PDB entry 7B2C | X-ray diffraction, 1.80 A resolution | chains B and E of the 6 polymer chains in the assembly

Chain B (and E):
Protein: Ethyl-Coenzyme M reductase beta subunit
Organism: Candidatus Ethanoperedens thermophilum
Notes: EC 2.8.4.1; engineered mutation(s): wild-type; chain E of this document is another copy of the same molecule, construct and numbering; everything in this record applies to it too
Sequence (467 residues; each row starts with the number of its first residue):
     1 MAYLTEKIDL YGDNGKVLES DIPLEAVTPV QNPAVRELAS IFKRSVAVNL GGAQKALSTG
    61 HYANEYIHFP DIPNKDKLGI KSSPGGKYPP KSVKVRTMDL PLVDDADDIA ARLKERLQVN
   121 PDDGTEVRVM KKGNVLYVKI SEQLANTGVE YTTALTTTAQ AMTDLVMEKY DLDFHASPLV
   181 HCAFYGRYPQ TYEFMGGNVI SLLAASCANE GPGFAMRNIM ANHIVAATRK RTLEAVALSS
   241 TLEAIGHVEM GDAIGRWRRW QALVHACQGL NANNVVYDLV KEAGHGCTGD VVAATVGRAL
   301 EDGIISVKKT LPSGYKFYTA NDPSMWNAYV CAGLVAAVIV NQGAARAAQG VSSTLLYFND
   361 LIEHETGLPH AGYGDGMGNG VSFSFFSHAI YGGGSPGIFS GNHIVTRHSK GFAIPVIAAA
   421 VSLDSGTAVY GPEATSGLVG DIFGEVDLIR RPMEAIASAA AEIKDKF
Not modelled in the structure: 1
Ion coordination: K+ site 1: Glu115, Gln118; K+ site 2: Asn146 (shared with Asn146(E) of chain E); K+ site 3: Ser201, Leu203; K+ site 4 near Ser324 (its only coordinating residue here)
Small-molecule neighbours:
  - 1-thioethanesulfonic acid (COM): Phe385, Ala389, Tyr391
  - Coenzyme B (TP7): Phe385, Phe386, Tyr391, Gly392, Gly393, His403, Ile404, Val405
  - Dimethylated-F430 cofactor (USN): Ala389, Ile390, Tyr391
  - xenon (XE), molecule 1: Ile8, Cys267, Ala272, Asn273, Met325
  - xenon (XE), molecule 2: Phe42, Leu202, Ile219, His223, Ile224, Ala227, Leu238, Ile449
  - xenon (XE), molecule 3: Gly426, Thr427, Ala428, Val429

Interface between chain B and chain E:
Contacting residue pairs (118; chain B residue first):
  Ala2(B) - Glu115(E)  hydrogen bond (backbone-side chain)
  Tyr3(B) - Val119(E)
  Tyr3(B) - Asn120(E)  hydrogen bond
  Tyr3(B) - Pro121(E)
  Pro29(B) - Thr147(E)
  Val30(B) - Val119(E)
  Val30(B) - Gln143(E)  hydrogen bond (backbone-side chain)
  Val30(B) - Leu144(E)  hydrophobic
  Val30(B) - Thr147(E)
  Gln31(B) - Val119(E)  hydrogen bond (side chain-backbone)
  Gln31(B) - Asn120(E)  hydrogen bond
  Arg36(B) - Gln143(E)  hydrogen bond (side chain-backbone)
  Arg36(B) - Asn146(E)
  Arg36(B) - Thr147(E)  hydrogen bond
  Ala39(B) - Thr147(E)
  Ala39(B) - Gly148(E)
  Ala39(B) - Val149(E)
  Lys43(B) - Val149(E)
  Glu115(B) - Ala2(E)  hydrogen bond (side chain-backbone)
  Arg116(B) - Ile254(E)
  Arg116(B) - Gly255(E)
  Val119(B) - Tyr3(E)
  Val119(B) - Val30(E)
  Val119(B) - Gln31(E)  hydrogen bond (backbone-side chain)
  Asn120(B) - Tyr3(E)  hydrogen bond
  Asn120(B) - Gln31(E)  hydrogen bond
  Asn120(B) - Lys466(E)
  Asn120(B) - Phe467(E)
  Pro121(B) - Tyr3(E)
  Gln143(B) - Val30(E)  hydrogen bond (side chain-backbone)
  Gln143(B) - Arg36(E)  hydrogen bond (backbone-side chain)
  Leu144(B) - Val30(E)  hydrophobic
  Asn146(B) - Arg36(E)
  Thr147(B) - Pro29(E)
  Thr147(B) - Val30(E)
  Thr147(B) - Arg36(E)  hydrogen bond
  Thr147(B) - Ala39(E)
  Thr147(B) - Val248(E)
  Gly148(B) - Ala39(E)
  Gly148(B) - Ile245(E)
  Gly148(B) - Glu249(E)
  Val149(B) - Ala39(E)
  Val149(B) - Lys43(E)
  Val149(B) - Tyr151(E)
  Val149(B) - Ala215(E)  hydrophobic
  Val149(B) - Met216(E)  hydrophobic
  Val149(B) - Glu249(E)  hydrogen bond (backbone-side chain)
  Glu150(B) - Tyr151(E)
  Glu150(B) - Asn209(E)  hydrogen bond
  Glu150(B) - Gly213(E)  hydrogen bond (side chain-backbone)
  Glu150(B) - Phe214(E)  hydrogen bond (side chain-backbone)
  Glu150(B) - Ala215(E)  hydrogen bond (side chain-backbone)
  Glu150(B) - Glu249(E)  hydrogen bond (backbone-side chain)
  Tyr151(B) - Val149(E)
  Tyr151(B) - Glu150(E)
  Thr152(B) - Pro212(E)
  Thr152(B) - Gly213(E)
  Thr153(B) - Glu249(E)  hydrogen bond
  Thr156(B) - Pro212(E)
  Thr156(B) - Glu249(E)  hydrogen bond (side chain-backbone)
  Thr156(B) - Met250(E)
  Thr156(B) - Gly251(E)
  Thr157(B) - Val248(E)
  Thr157(B) - Gly251(E)
  Thr157(B) - Ile254(E)
  Gln160(B) - Gly251(E)
  Gln160(B) - Ile254(E)
  Ala161(B) - Ile254(E)  hydrophobic
  Asp164(B) - Gly255(E)
  Asp164(B) - Arg256(E)  salt bridge
  Met167(B) - Arg256(E)
  Glu168(B) - Arg256(E)
  Tyr188(B) - Pro212(E)
  Tyr188(B) - Phe214(E)
  Tyr192(B) - Asn209(E)
  Tyr192(B) - Glu210(E)
  Tyr192(B) - Gly211(E)  hydrogen bond (side chain-backbone)
  Tyr192(B) - Pro212(E)
  Phe194(B) - Pro212(E)  hydrophobic
  Ser206(B) - Ser206(E)
  Asn209(B) - Glu150(E)  hydrogen bond
  Asn209(B) - Tyr192(E)
  Glu210(B) - Tyr192(E)
  Gly211(B) - Tyr188(E)
  Gly211(B) - Tyr192(E)  hydrogen bond (backbone-side chain)
  Pro212(B) - Thr152(E)
  Pro212(B) - Thr156(E)
  Pro212(B) - Tyr188(E)
  Pro212(B) - Tyr192(E)
  Pro212(B) - Phe194(E)  hydrophobic
  Gly213(B) - Glu150(E)  hydrogen bond (backbone-side chain)
  Gly213(B) - Thr152(E)
  Phe214(B) - Glu150(E)  hydrogen bond (backbone-side chain)
  Phe214(B) - Tyr188(E)
  Ala215(B) - Val149(E)  hydrophobic
  Ala215(B) - Glu150(E)  hydrogen bond (backbone-side chain)
  Met216(B) - Val149(E)  hydrophobic
  Ile245(B) - Gly148(E)
  Val248(B) - Thr147(E)
  Val248(B) - Thr157(E)
  Glu249(B) - Gly148(E)
  Glu249(B) - Val149(E)  hydrogen bond (side chain-backbone)
  Glu249(B) - Glu150(E)  hydrogen bond (side chain-backbone)
  Glu249(B) - Thr153(E)  hydrogen bond
  Glu249(B) - Thr156(E)  hydrogen bond (backbone-side chain)
  Met250(B) - Thr156(E)
  Gly251(B) - Thr156(E)
  Gly251(B) - Thr157(E)
  Gly251(B) - Gln160(E)
  Ile254(B) - Arg116(E)
  Ile254(B) - Thr157(E)
  Ile254(B) - Ala161(E)  hydrophobic
  Gly255(B) - Arg116(E)
  Gly255(B) - Asp164(E)
  Arg256(B) - Asp164(E)  salt bridge
  Arg256(B) - Met167(E)
  Arg256(B) - Glu168(E)
  Phe467(B) - Asn120(E)
Also at the interface, not in a pair above, chain B (58 interface residues in all): Glu25, Leu117, Glu142, Leu203, Asp252, Trp257, Lys466
Also at the interface, not in a pair above, chain E (57 interface residues in all): Leu117, Glu142, Leu203, Asp252, Trp257

In short:
Chain B and chain E form an interface of 58 and 57 residues respectively, with 32 hydrogen bonds and 2 salt
bridges. Polar contacts include Asp164(B)-Arg256(E), Ala2(B)-Glu115(E) and Tyr3(B)-Asn120(E). Ligands of chain
B: Dimethylated-F430 cofactor, Coenzyme B, 1-thioethanesulfonic acid and 3 copies of xenon.
Chain B and chain E are both Ethyl-Coenzyme M reductase beta subunit (Candidatus Ethanoperedens thermophilum);
the structure, Crystal structure of the ethyl-coenzyme M reductase from Candidatus Ethanoperedens thermophilum
gassed with xenon, was determined by X-ray diffraction together with 7B2H from the same study.
